3J9V - chains E and D of the 28 polymer chains in the assembly; structure by electron microscopy, 8.30 A resolution (very low resolution: no residue pairs are listed; an interface is given only as per-side residue counts).

Chain E:
Protein: V-type proton ATPase catalytic subunit A
Source organism: Saccharomyces cerevisiae
Notes: EC 3.6.3.14, 3.1.-.-
UniProt: P17255 (VATA_YEAST); the construct lacks a stretch of the UniProt sequence, so the offset changes along the chain: 1-282 = UniProt 2-283; 283-616 = UniProt 738-1071
Chain sequence (616 residues; numbered 1 to 616; the number before each row is that of its first residue):
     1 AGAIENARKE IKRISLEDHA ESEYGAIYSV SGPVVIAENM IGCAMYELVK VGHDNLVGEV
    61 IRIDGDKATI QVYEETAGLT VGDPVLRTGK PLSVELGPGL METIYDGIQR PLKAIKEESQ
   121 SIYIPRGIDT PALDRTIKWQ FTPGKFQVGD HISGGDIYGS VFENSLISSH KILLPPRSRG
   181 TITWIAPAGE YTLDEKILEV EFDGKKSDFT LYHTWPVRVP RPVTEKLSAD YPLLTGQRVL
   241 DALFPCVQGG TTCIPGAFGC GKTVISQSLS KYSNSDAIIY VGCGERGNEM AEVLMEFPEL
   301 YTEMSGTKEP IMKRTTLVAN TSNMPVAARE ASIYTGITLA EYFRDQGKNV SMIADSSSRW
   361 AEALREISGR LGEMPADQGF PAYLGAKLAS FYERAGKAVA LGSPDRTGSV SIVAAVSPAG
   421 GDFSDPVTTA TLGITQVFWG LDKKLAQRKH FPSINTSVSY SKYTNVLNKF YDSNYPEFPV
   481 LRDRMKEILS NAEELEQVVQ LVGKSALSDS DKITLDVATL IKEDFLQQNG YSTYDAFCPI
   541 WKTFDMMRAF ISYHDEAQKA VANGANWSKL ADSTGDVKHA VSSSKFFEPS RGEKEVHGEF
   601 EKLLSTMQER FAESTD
Unresolved in the structure: 1-23
Swiss-Prot annotation at these positions:
  - binding site (ATP): G256 to T263
  - modified residue: A1 (N-acetylalanine), T130 (Phosphothreonine), S403 (Phosphoserine), S473 (Phosphoserine)

Chain D:
Protein: V-type proton ATPase subunit B
Source organism: Saccharomyces cerevisiae
UniProt: P16140 (VATB_YEAST); residues 1-517 here = UniProt positions 1-517
Chain sequence (517 residues; each row starts with the number of its first residue):
     1 MVLSDKELFA INKKAVEQGF NVKPRLNYNT VSGVNGPLVI LEKVKFPRYN EIVNLTLPDG
    61 TVRQGQVLEI RGDRAIVQVF EGTSGIDVKK TTVEFTGESL RIPVSEDMLG RIFDGSGRPI
   121 DNGPKVFAED YLDINGSPIN PYARIYPEEM ISTGVSAIDT MNSIARGQKI PIFSASGLPH
   181 NEIAAQICRQ AGLVRPTKDV HDGHEENFSI VFAAMGVNLE TARFFKQDFE ENGSLERTSL
   241 FLNLANDPTI ERIITPRLAL TTAEYLAYQT ERHVLTILTD MSSYADALRE VSAAREEVPG
   301 RRGYPGYMYT DLSTIYERAG RVEGRNGSIT QIPILTMPND DITHPIPDLT GYITEGQIFV
   361 DRQLHNKGIY PPINVLPSLS RLMKSAIGEG MTRKDHGDVS NQLYAKYAIG KDAAAMKAVV
   421 GEEALSIEDK LSLEFLEKFE KTFITQGAYE DRTVFESLDQ AWSLLRIYPK EMLNRISPKI
   481 LDEFYDRARD DADEDEEDPD TRSSGKKKDA SQEESLI
Unresolved in the structure: 1-28, 486-517
Swiss-Prot annotation at these positions:
  - binding site (ATP): R381
  - modified residue (Phosphoserine): S4, S137, S503, S504, S511, S515
  - cross-link (Glycyl lysine isopeptide (Lys-Gly)): K14 (interchain with G-Cter in ubiquitin), K508 (interchain with G-Cter in ubiquitin)

Interface between chain E and chain D:
At this resolution (8 A) residue pairs are not listed: 42 residues of chain E and 43 of chain D lie at the interface.

In short:
Chain E and chain D form an interface of 42 and 43 residues respectively. From UniProt: 8 ATP-binding residues
on chain E; ATP-binding residue R381(D) on chain D.
Chain E is V-type proton ATPase catalytic subunit A and chain D is V-type proton ATPase subunit B, both from
Saccharomyces cerevisiae; the structure, Yeast V-ATPase state 3, was determined by electron microscopy,
deposited together with 3J9T and 3J9U.
